Entry 9D48 (electron microscopy, 2.66 A resolution); this record covers chains A and E of the 12 polymer chains in the assembly.

[Chain A (and E)]
Protein: Fatty acid synthase subunit beta
From: Candida albicans
Notes: EC 2.3.1.86, 4.2.1.59, 1.3.1.9, 2.3.1.38, 2.3.1.39, 3.1.2.14; chain E of this document is another copy of the same molecule, construct and numbering; everything in this record applies to it too
UniProt: P34731 (FAS1_CANAX); residue numbers follow UniProt; this construct covers 1-2037
Sequence (2037 residues; numbered 1 to 2037; the number before each row is that of its first residue):
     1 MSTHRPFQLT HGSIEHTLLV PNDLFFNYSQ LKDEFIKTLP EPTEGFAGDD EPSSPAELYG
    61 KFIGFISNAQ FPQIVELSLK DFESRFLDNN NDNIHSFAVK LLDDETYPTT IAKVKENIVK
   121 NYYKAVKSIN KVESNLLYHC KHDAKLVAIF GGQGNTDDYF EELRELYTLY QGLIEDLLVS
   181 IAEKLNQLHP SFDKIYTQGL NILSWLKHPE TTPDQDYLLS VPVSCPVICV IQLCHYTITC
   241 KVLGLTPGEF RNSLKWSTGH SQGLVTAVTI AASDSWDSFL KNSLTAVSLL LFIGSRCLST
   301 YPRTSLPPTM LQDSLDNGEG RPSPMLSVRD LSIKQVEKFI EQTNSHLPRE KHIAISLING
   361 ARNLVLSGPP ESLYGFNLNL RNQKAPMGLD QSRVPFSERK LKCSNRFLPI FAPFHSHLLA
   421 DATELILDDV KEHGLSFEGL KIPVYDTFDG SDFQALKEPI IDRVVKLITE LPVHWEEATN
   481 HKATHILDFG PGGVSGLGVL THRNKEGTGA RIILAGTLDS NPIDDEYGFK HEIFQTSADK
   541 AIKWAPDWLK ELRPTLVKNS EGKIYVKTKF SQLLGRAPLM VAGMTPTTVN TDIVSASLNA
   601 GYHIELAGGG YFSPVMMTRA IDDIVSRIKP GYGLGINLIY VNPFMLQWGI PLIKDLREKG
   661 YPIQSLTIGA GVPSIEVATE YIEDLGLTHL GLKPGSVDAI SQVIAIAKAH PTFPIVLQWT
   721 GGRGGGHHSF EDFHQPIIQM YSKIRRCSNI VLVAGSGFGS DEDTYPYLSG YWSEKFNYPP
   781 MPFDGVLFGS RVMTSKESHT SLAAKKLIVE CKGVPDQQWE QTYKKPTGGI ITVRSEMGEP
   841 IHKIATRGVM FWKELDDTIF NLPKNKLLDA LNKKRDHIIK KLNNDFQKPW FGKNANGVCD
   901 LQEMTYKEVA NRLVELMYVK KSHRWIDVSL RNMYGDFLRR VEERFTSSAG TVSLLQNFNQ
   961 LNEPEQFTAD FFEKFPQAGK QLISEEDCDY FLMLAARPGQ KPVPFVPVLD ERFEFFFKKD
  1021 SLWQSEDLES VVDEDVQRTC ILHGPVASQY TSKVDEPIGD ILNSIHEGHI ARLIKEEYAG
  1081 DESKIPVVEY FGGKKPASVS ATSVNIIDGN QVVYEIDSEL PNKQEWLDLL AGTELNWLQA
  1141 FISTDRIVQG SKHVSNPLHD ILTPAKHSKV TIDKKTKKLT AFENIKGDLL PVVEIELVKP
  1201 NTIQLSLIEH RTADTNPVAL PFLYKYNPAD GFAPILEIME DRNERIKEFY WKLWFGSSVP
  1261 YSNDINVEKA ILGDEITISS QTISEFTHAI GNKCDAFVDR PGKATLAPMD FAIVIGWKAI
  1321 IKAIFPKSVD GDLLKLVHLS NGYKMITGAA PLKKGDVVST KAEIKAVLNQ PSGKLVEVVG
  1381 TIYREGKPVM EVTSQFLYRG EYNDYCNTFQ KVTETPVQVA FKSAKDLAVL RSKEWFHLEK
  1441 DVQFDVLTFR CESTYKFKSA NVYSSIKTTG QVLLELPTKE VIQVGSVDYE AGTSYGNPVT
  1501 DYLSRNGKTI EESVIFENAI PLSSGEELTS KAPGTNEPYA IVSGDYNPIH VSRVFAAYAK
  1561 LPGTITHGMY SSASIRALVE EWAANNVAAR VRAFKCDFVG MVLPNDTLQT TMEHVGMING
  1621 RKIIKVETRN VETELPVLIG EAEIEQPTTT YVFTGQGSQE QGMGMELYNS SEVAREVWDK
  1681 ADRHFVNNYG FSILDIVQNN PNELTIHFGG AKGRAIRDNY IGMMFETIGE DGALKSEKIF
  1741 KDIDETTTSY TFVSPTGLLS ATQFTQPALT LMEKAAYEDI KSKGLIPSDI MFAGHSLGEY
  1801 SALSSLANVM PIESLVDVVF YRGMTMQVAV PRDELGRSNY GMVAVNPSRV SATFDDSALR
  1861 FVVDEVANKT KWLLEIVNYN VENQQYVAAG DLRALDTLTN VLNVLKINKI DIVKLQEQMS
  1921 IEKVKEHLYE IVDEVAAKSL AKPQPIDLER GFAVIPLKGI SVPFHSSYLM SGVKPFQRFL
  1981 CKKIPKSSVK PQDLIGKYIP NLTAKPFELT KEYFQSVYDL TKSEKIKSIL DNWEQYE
Disordered / not traced: 1-2, 1730-1733
Ligand contacts: FMN (flavin mononucleotide): Ala582, Gly583, Met584, Thr585, Pro586, Thr587, Asn637, Ile639, Gly669, Ala670, Lys693, Thr720, Arg723, Gly724, Gly725, Gly726, Ser756, Gly757, Phe758, Leu787, Gly789, Ser790, Arg791, Met793, Leu1042, His1043, Gly1044, Val1046, Ala1047
UniProt features mapped onto this chain:
  - active site: Ser261 (For acetyltransferase activity), Ser1796 (For malonyltransferase activity)

[How chain A and chain E interact]
Pairs across the interface (38):
  His4(A) - Leu19(E)
  Arg5(A) - Arg85(E)
  Pro6(A) - Thr17(E)
  Pro6(A) - Arg85(E)
  Phe26(A) - Asp88(E)
  Lys194(A) - Glu1285(E)
  Lys194(A) - His1288(E)
  Lys194(A) - Ile1541(E)
  Ile195(A) - His1288(E)
  Thr197(A) - His1288(E)
  Thr197(A) - Ala1289(E)
  Thr197(A) - Thr1535(E)
  Thr197(A) - Pro1538(E)
  Gln198(A) - Pro1533(E)
  Gln198(A) - Gly1534(E)  hydrogen bond (side chain-backbone)
  Glu210(A) - Asn1605(E)
  Thr211(A) - Asn1605(E)
  Thr212(A) - Lys1531(E)  hydrogen bond (backbone-side chain)
  Pro213(A) - Lys1531(E)
  Asp214(A) - Lys1531(E)
  Leu298(A) - His1288(E)
  Pro302(A) - Val1298(E)  hydrophobic
  Arg303(A) - Lys1293(E)
  Thr304(A) - Lys1293(E)
  Thr304(A) - Asp1295(E)
  Thr304(A) - Val1298(E)
  Ser305(A) - Lys1293(E)  hydrogen bond (backbone-backbone)
  Ser305(A) - Asn1586(E)  hydrogen bond (backbone-side chain)
  Leu306(A) - Asn1586(E)  hydrogen bond (backbone-side chain)
  Pro307(A) - Asn1585(E)
  Pro307(A) - Asn1586(E)
  Pro308(A) - Glu1581(E)
  Pro308(A) - Trp1582(E)  hydrophobic
  Pro308(A) - Asn1586(E)
  Thr309(A) - Asn1585(E)  hydrogen bond
  Leu311(A) - Trp1582(E)  hydrophobic
  Gln312(A) - Trp1582(E)
  Glu350(A) - Pro1301(E)
Interface residues without a listed pair, chain A (27 interface residues in all): Phe25, His208
Interface residues without a listed pair, chain E (25 interface residues in all): Lys1166, Ala1532, Val1542

[Summary]
27 residues of chain A and 25 residues of chain E are in contact, with 6 hydrogen bonds. Among the polar pairs
are Gln198(A)-Gly1534(E), Thr212(A)-Lys1531(E) and Ser305(A)-Asn1586(E). Ligands of chain A: flavin
mononucleotide. UniProt lists active-site residues Ser261(A) and Ser1796(A) on chain A.
Chain A and chain E are both Fatty acid synthase subunit beta (Candida albicans); the structure, Atomic model
of Ketoacyl Reductase domain and 4 helical bundle of Candida albicans Fatty Acid Synthase ..., was determined
by electron microscopy (same publication as 9D49, 9P4V, 9P4W, 9D47 and 9D4A).
